8V50 - chains A and E of the 5 polymer chains in the assembly; structure by X-ray diffraction, 2.65 A resolution.

# Chain A
Molecule: HLA-B35
Organism: Homo sapiens
UniProt: O19626 (O19626_HUMAN); residues 2-275 here correspond to UniProt positions 26-299 (UniProt number = residue number + 24)
Amino-acid sequence (274 residues; each row starts with the number of its first residue):
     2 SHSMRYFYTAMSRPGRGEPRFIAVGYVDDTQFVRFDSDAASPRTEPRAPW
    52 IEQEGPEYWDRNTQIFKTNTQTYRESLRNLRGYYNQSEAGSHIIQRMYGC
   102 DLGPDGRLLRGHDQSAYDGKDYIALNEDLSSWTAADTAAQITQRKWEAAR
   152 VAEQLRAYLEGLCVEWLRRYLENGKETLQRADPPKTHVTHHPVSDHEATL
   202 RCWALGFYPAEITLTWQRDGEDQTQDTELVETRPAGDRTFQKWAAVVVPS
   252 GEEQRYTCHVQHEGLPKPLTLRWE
Disordered / not traced: 275
Cystine bridges: Cys101-Cys164, Cys203-Cys259

# Chain E
Molecule: D1 TCR beta chain
Organism: Homo sapiens
Amino-acid sequence (242 residues; numbered 3 to 256; 12 numbers in that range are skipped by the numbering (no residue carries them; nothing is unmodelled there); the number before each row is that of its first residue):
     3 GVSQSPRYKVAKRGQDVALRCDPISGH
    37 VSLFWYQQALGQGPEFLTYFQN
    63 EAQLDKSGLPSDRFFAERP
    83 EGSVSTLKIQRTQQEDSAVYLCASSPTGGQETQYFGPGTRLLVLEDLKNV
   133 FPPEVAVFEPSEAEISHTQKATLVCLATGFYPDHVELSWWVNGKEVHSGV
   183 CTDPQPLKEQPALNDSRYALSSRLRVSATFWQNPRNHFRCQVQFYGLSEN
   233 DEWTQDRAKPVTQIVSAEAWGRAD
Cystine bridges: Cys23-Cys104, Cys157-Cys222

# Interface between chain A and chain E
Contacting residue pairs (14):
  Thr69(A) - Gln57(E)  hydrogen bond (backbone-side chain)
  Thr69(A) - Leu66(E)
  Gln72(A) - Gln57(E)
  Gln72(A) - Asn58(E)  hydrogen bond
  Gln72(A) - Glu63(E)
  Gln72(A) - Ala64(E)
  Thr73(A) - Gln57(E)  hydrogen bond
  Glu76(A) - Val37(E)
  Glu76(A) - Asn58(E)  hydrogen bond
  Lys146(A) - Thr109(E)
  Ala150(A) - Thr109(E)
  Ala150(A) - Glu113(E)
  Arg151(A) - Thr114(E)  hydrogen bond
  Gln155(A) - Gln112(E)
Also at the interface, not in a pair above, chain A (10 interface residues in all): Gln65, Lys68
Also at the interface, not in a pair above, chain E (11 interface residues in all): Asp67
Interface features reported in the paper:
  - pairs named by the authors: Gln72(A)-Gln57(E), Gln72(A)-Ala64(E), Thr73(A)-Gln57(E), Glu76(A)-Val37(E), Glu76(A)-Asn58(E)

# In short
Chain A and chain E form an interface of 10 and 11 residues respectively; the contacts include 5 hydrogen
bonds. Polar pairs include Thr69(A)-Gln57(E), Gln72(A)-Asn58(E) and Thr73(A)-Gln57(E). The paper describes
contacts between Gln72(A) and Gln57(E), Gln72(A) and Ala64(E) and Thr73(A) and Gln57(E) among others.
Here chain A is HLA-B35 and chain E is D1 TCR beta chain, both from Homo sapiens. Entry 8V50 (Crystal
structure of a HLA-B*35:01-NP6 with D1 TCR) was determined by X-ray diffraction (same publication as 8V4Z,
8V51 and 8EMF).
